Entry 3TMH (X-ray diffraction, 3.80 A resolution); this record covers chains D and E of the 10 polymer chains in the assembly.

# Chain D
Protein: A-kinase anchor protein 10, mitochondrial
Source organism: Homo sapiens
Notes: fragment: A-kinase binding domain (AKB)
UniProtKB: O43572 (AKA10_HUMAN); numbering as in UniProt (aligned over 623-662)
Sequence (45 residues; numbered 618 to 662; the number before each row is that of its first residue):
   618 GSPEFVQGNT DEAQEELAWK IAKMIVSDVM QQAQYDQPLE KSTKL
Unresolved in the structure: 618-634
Construct notes: expression tag (618-622)
UniProt features mapped onto this chain:
  - region: Leu634 to Asp645, Met647 (PKA-RII subunit binding)
  - natural variant: Val646 (I646V: Associated with increased basal heart rate and decreased heart rate variability; this construct carries the variant)

# Chain E
Protein: Na(+)/H(+) exchange regulatory cofactor NHE-RF3
Source organism: Homo sapiens
UniProtKB: Q5T2W1 (NHRF3_HUMAN); residue numbers follow UniProt; this construct covers 375-459
Sequence (87 residues; row label = number of the first residue in the row):
   373 GSKPKLCRLA KGENGYGFHL NAIRGLPGSF IKEVQKGGPA DLAGLEDEDV IIEVNGVNVL
   433 DEPYEKVVDR IQSSGKNVTL LVCGKKA
Unresolved in the structure: 373-374, 457-459
Construct notes: expression tag (373-374)
UniProt features mapped onto this chain:
  - modified residue: Thr451 (Phosphothreonine)

# How chain D and chain E interact
Residue-residue contacts (7; chain D residue first):
  Gln651(D) - Gly428(E)
  Tyr652(D) - Leu378(E)
  Leu656(D) - Pro376(E)
  Leu656(D) - Lys377(E)
  Leu656(D) - Leu378(E)  hydrophobic
  Leu656(D) - Leu453(E)  hydrophobic
  Glu657(D) - Pro376(E)
Other interface residues (no listed pair), chain D (5 interface residues in all): Gln648
Other interface residues (no listed pair), chain E (6 interface residues in all): Asn427

# Overview
5 residues of chain D face 6 of chain E across their interface.
Chain D is A-kinase anchor protein 10, mitochondrial and chain E is Na(+)/H(+) exchange regulatory cofactor
NHE-RF3, both from Homo sapiens; the structure, Crystal structure of dual-specific A-kinase anchoring protein
2 in complex with cAMP-dependent protein kinase A type ..., was determined by X-ray diffraction.
